Entry 6DFY (X-ray diffraction, 2.62 A resolution); this record covers chains F and D of the 4 polymer chains in the assembly.

# Chain F
Molecule: 14-nt DNA strand
From: synthetic construct
Sequence (14 nucleotides; numbered 12 to 25; the number before each row is that of its first residue):
    12 TTCTAATCTAATCA

# Chain D
Name: Double homeobox protein 4
From: Homo sapiens
UniProt: Q9UBX2 (DUX4_HUMAN); residues 5-64 here correspond to UniProt positions 94-153 (UniProt number = residue number + 89)
Chain sequence (64 residues; each row starts with the number of its first residue):
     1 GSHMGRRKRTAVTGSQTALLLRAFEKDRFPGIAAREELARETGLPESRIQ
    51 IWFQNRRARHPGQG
Disordered / not traced: 1-9, 62-64
Sequence notes: expression tag (1-4)
UniProt features mapped onto this chain:
  - DNA-binding region: Gly-5 to Gly-64 (Homeobox 2)

# Chain F / chain D interface
Residue-residue contacts - 5 pairs, chain F then chain D:
  DC19(F) / Gln-50(D)  hydrogen bond to the phosphate
  DC19(F) / Arg-57(D)  phosphate contact
  DT20(F) / Phe-29(D)  phosphate contact
  DT20(F) / Gln-54(D)  base contact
  DT20(F) / Arg-57(D)  salt bridge to the phosphate
Interface residues without a listed pair, chain F (5 interface residues in all): DT18, DA22, DT23
Interface residues without a listed pair, chain D (7 interface residues in all): Arg-35, Asn-55, Arg-59

# In short
5 residues of chain F face 7 of chain D across their interface, with 1 hydrogen bond and 1 salt bridge. Polar
pairs include DC19(F)/Gln-50(D) and DT20(F)/Arg-57(D). From UniProt: a DNA-binding region on chain D.
Chain F is a 14-nt DNA strand (synthetic construct) and chain D is Double homeobox protein 4 (Homo sapiens);
the structure, Remodeled crystal structure of DNA-bound DUX4-HD2, was determined by X-ray diffraction.
